Entry 7OCK (electron microscopy, 3.60 A resolution); this record covers chains F and I of the 12 polymer chains in the assembly.

[Chain F (and I)]
Name: S-adenosylmethionine synthase
From: Escherichia coli (strain K12)
Notes: EC 2.5.1.6; chain I of this document is another copy of the same molecule, construct and numbering; everything in this record applies to it too
UniProt: A0A4S5B2W6 (A0A4S5B2W6_ECOLI); residues 0-383 here correspond to UniProt positions 1-384 (UniProt number = residue number + 1)
Chain sequence (390 residues; numbered 0 to 389; the number before each row is that of its first residue; numbering starts at 0):
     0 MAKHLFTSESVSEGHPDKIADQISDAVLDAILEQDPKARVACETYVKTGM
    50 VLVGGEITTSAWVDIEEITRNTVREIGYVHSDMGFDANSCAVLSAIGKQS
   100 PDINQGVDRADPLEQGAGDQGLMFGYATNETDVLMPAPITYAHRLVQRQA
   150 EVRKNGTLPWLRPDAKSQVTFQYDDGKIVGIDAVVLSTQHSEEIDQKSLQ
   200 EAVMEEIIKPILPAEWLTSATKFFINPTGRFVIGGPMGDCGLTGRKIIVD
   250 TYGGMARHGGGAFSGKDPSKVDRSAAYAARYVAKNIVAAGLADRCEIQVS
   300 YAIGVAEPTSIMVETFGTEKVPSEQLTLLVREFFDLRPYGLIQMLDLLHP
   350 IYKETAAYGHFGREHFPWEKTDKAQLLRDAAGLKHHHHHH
Disordered / not traced: 0, 385-389 (chain I: 0, 384-389)
Differences from the reference sequence: expression tag (384-389)

[Chain F / chain I interface]
Contacting residue pairs (22):
  T47(F) - S88(I)  hydrogen bond (side chain-backbone)
  T47(F) - C89(I)
  T47(F) - A90(I)
  G48(F) - G48(I)
  G48(F) - S88(I)  hydrogen bond (backbone-backbone)
  G48(F) - C89(I)
  G48(F) - A90(I)
  M49(F) - A90(I)  hydrophobic
  H79(F) - H79(I)
  H79(F) - S80(I)
  H79(F) - D81(I)  salt bridge
  S80(F) - H79(I)
  S80(F) - S80(I)  hydrogen bond (backbone-side chain)
  S88(F) - T47(I)  hydrogen bond (backbone-side chain)
  S88(F) - G48(I)  hydrogen bond (backbone-backbone)
  S88(F) - G83(I)
  C89(F) - T47(I)  hydrogen bond (backbone-side chain)
  A90(F) - T47(I)
  A90(F) - M49(I)  hydrophobic
  L92(F) - M49(I)  hydrophobic
  M236(F) - N87(I)
  M236(F) - S88(I)
Other interface residues (no listed pair), chain I (13 interface residues in all): R69, M236

[Overview]
The interface between chain F and chain I involves 10 residues on one side and 13 on the other; the contacts
include 6 hydrogen bonds and 1 salt bridge. Among the polar pairs are H79(F)-D81(I), T47(F)-S88(I) and
S80(F)-S80(I).
Both chains are S-adenosylmethionine synthase (Escherichia coli (strain K12)). Entry 7OCK (MAT in complex with
SAMH) was determined by electron microscopy.
